PDB entry 8OTT | electron microscopy, 3.30 A resolution | chains E and I of the 12 polymer chains in the assembly

# Chain E
Molecule: Histone H3.1
Source organism: Homo sapiens
Reference sequence: P68431 (H31_HUMAN); residues 39-133 here correspond to UniProt positions 40-134 (UniProt number = residue number + 1)
Sequence (95 residues; each row starts with the number of its first residue):
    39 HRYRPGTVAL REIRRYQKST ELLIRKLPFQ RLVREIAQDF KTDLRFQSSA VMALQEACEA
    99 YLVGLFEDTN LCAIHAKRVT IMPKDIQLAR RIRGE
Covalently attached groups: pentanedial (PTD) linked to Lys79
Curated features (UniProtKB/Swiss-Prot):
  - modified residue: Tyr41 (Phosphotyrosine), Lys56 (N6,N6,N6-trimethyllysine), Ser57 (Phosphoserine), Lys64 (N6-(2-hydroxyisobutyryl)lysine), Lys79 (N6,N6,N6-trimethyllysine), Thr80 (Phosphothreonine), Ser86 (Phosphoserine), Thr107 (Phosphothreonine), Lys115 (N6-acetyllysine), Lys122 (N6-(2-hydroxyisobutyryl)lysine)

# Chain I
Molecule: 144-nt DNA strand
Sequence (144 nucleotides; numbered 3 to 146; the number before each row is that of its first residue):
     3 GGAGAATCCC GGTCTGCAGG CCGCTCAATT GGTCGTAGAC AGCTCTAGCA CCGCTTAAAC
    63 GCACGTACGC GCTGTCCCCC GCGTTTTAAC CGCCAAGGGG ATTACTCCCT AGTCTCCAGG
   123 CACGGGTCAC GTGCATACAT CCTG

# Interface between chain E and chain I
Contacting residue pairs (28; chain E residue first):
  His39(E) - DA7(I)  sugar contact
  Arg40(E) - DC82(I)  hydrogen bond to the base
  Arg40(E) - DG83(I)  hydrogen bond to the sugar
  Arg40(E) - DC84(I)  phosphate contact
  Tyr41(E) - DA7(I)  hydrogen bond to the phosphate
  Tyr41(E) - DA8(I)  sugar contact
  Tyr41(E) - DG83(I)  phosphate contact
  Tyr41(E) - DC84(I)  hydrogen bond to the phosphate
  Pro43(E) - DG83(I)  phosphate contact
  Gly44(E) - DC82(I)  phosphate contact
  Gly44(E) - DG83(I)  hydrogen bond to the phosphate
  Thr45(E) - DG83(I)  phosphate contact
  Val46(E) - DG83(I)  hydrogen bond to the phosphate
  Val46(E) - DC84(I)  phosphate contact
  Ala47(E) - DG83(I)  hydrogen bond to the phosphate
  Arg49(E) - DA8(I)  sugar contact
  Arg49(E) - DT9(I)  phosphate contact
  Arg52(E) - DT9(I)  salt bridge to the phosphate
  Lys56(E) - DC10(I)  salt bridge to the phosphate
  Arg63(E) - DA91(I)  phosphate contact
  Arg63(E) - DC92(I)  phosphate contact
  Lys64(E) - DC92(I)  hydrogen bond to the phosphate
  Leu65(E) - DA91(I)  sugar contact
  Leu65(E) - DC92(I)  hydrogen bond to the phosphate
  Pro66(E) - DA91(I)  phosphate contact
  Arg69(E) - DA91(I)  salt bridge to the phosphate
  Arg83(E) - DG99(I)  base contact
  Arg83(E) - DG101(I)  sugar contact
Also at the interface, not in a pair above, chain E (18 interface residues in all): Arg42
Also at the interface, not in a pair above, chain I (13 interface residues in all): DA90, DG100

# In short
The interface between chain E and chain I involves 18 residues on one side and 13 on the other; the contacts
include 9 hydrogen bonds and 3 salt bridges. Polar contacts include Arg40(E)-DC82(I), Arg40(E)-DG83(I) and
Tyr41(E)-DA7(I). Pentanedial is covalently linked to Lys79(E).
Here chain E is Histone H3.1 (Homo sapiens) and chain I is a 144-nt DNA strand. Entry 8OTT (MYC-MAX bound to a
nucleosome at SHL+5.8) was determined by electron microscopy, deposited together with 8OSJ, 8OSK, 8OSL and
8OTS.
